5LDF - chains A and H of the 24 polymer chains in the assembly; structure by electron microscopy, 6.20 A resolution (low resolution: residue-level contacts below are approximate; hydrogen-bond / salt-bridge calls are withheld).

Chain A (and H):
Protein: Glutamine synthetase
Source organism: Salmonella typhi
Notes: EC 6.3.1.2; engineered mutation(s): Deletion of residues 1-2; chain H of this document is another copy of the same molecule, construct and numbering; everything in this record applies to it too
UniProt: P0A1P7 (GLNA_SALTI); residues 3-468 here correspond to UniProt positions 4-469 (UniProt number = residue number + 1)
Sequence (466 residues; row label = number of the first residue in the row):
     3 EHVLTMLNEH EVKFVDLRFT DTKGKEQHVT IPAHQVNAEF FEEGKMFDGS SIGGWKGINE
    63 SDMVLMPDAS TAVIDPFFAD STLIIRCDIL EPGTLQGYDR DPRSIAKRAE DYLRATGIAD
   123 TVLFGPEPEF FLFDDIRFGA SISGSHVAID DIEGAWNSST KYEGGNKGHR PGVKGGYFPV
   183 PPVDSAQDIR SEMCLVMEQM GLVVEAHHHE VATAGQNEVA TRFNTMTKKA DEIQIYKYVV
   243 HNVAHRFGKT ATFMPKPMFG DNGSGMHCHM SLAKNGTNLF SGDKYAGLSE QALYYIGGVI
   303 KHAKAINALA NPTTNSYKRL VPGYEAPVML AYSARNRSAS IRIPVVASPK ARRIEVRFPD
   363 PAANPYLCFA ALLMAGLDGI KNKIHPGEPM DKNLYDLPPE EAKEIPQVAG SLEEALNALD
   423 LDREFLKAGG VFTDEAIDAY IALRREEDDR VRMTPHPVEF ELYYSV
Differences from the reference sequence: conflict Pro391 (Ala392 in P0A1P7)
UniProt features mapped onto this chain:
  - binding site (Mg(2+)): Glu129, Glu131, Glu212, Glu220, His269, Glu357
  - binding site (ATP): Glu207, His271 to Ser273, Arg339, Arg344, Lys352
  - binding site (L-glutamate): Asn264, Gly265, Arg321, Glu327, Arg339, Arg359
  - modified residue: Tyr397 (O-AMP-tyrosine)

How chain A and chain H interact:
Residue-residue contacts (6):
  Gly170(A) with Tyr466(H)
  His171(A) with Tyr466(H); Ser467(H)
  Tyr466(A) with Gly170(H); His171(H)
  Ser467(A) with His171(H)
Also at the interface, not in a pair above, chain A (5 interface residues in all): Val185
Also at the interface, not in a pair above, chain H (7 interface residues in all): Lys169, Arg172, Val185

Overview:
5 residues of chain A face 7 of chain H across their interface. From UniProt: 6 Mg2+-binding residues, 7
ATP-binding residues and 6 L-glutamate-binding residues on chain A.
Chain A and chain H are both Glutamine synthetase (Salmonella typhi); the structure, Maltose binding protein
genetically fused to dodecameric glutamine synthetase, was determined by electron microscopy.
